5XJE - chains B and C of the 3 polymer chains in the assembly; structure by X-ray diffraction, 2.40 A resolution.

[Chain B]
Protein: Immunoglobulin gamma-1 heavy chain
Organism: Homo sapiens
Reference sequence: P0DOX5 (IGG1_HUMAN); residues 225-447 here correspond to UniProt positions 227-449 (UniProt number = residue number + 2)
Amino-acid sequence (223 residues; row label = number of the first residue in the row):
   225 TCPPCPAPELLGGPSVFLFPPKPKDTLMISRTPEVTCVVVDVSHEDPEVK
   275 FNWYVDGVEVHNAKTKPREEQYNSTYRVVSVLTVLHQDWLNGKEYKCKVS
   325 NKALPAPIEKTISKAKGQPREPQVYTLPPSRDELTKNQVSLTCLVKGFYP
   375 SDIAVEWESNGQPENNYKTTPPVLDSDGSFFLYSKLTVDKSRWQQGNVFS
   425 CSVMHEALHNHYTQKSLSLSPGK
Not modelled in the structure: 225-229, 445-447
Disulfide bonds: C261-C321, C367-C425
Covalently attached groups: glycan linked to N297
From the paper describing this entry:
  - post-translational modification sites: N297

[Chain C]
Protein: Low affinity immunoglobulin gamma Fc region receptor III-A
Organism: Homo sapiens
Reference sequence: P08637 (FCG3A_HUMAN); residues 3-175 here correspond to UniProt positions 21-193 (UniProt number = residue number + 18)
Amino-acid sequence (179 residues; numbered 3 to 181; the number before each row is that of its first residue):
     3 EDLPKAVVFLEPQWYRVLEKDSVTLKCQGAYSPEDQSTQWFHNESLISSQ
    53 ASSYFIDAATVDDSGEYRCQTQLSTLSDPVQLEVHIGWLLLQAPRWVFKE
   103 EDPIHLRCHSWKNTALHKVTYLQNGKGRKYFHHNSDFYIPKATLKDSGSY
   153 FCRGLVGSKNVSSETVQITITQGHHHHHH
Not modelled in the structure: 3-9, 31-41, 53-55, 74-75, 175-181
Construct notes: engineered mutation Q38 (Asn56 in P08637), Q74 (Asn92 in P08637), V158 (Phe176 in P08637), Q169 (Asn187 in P08637); expression tag (176-181)
Disulfide bonds: C29-C71, C110-C154
Covalently attached groups: N-acetylglucosamine (NAG) linked to N45; glycan linked to N162
From the paper describing this entry:
  - post-translational modification sites: N45, N162

[Chain B / chain C interface]
Contacting residue pairs - 17 pairs, chain B then chain C:
  L235(B) with W90(C); T116(C); G159(C)
  G236(B) with W90(C); V158(C); K161(C), hydrogen bond (backbone-side chain)
  P238(B) with K161(C), hydrogen bond (backbone-side chain)
  S239(B) with K161(C)
  A327(B) with W113(C)
  L328(B) with W113(C); K161(C)
  P329(B) with I88(C); G89(C); W90(C); W113(C)
  A330(B) with I88(C), hydrophobic
  I332(B) with K161(C)
Also at the interface, not in a pair above, chain B (11 interface residues in all): G237, K326
Also at the interface, not in a pair above, chain C (9 interface residues in all): A117

[In short]
Chain B and chain C form an interface of 11 and 9 residues respectively; the contacts include 2 hydrogen
bonds. Among the polar pairs are G236(B)-K161(C) and P238(B)-K161(C). Covalently linked N-acetylglucosamine:
at N45(C). From the paper: modification sites N297(B) and N45(C) among others.
Chain B is Immunoglobulin gamma-1 heavy chain and chain C is Low affinity immunoglobulin gamma Fc region
receptor III-A, both from Homo sapiens; the structure, Crystal structure of fucosylated IgG1 Fc complexed with
bis-glycosylated soluble form of Fc gamma receptor IIIa, was determined by X-ray diffraction, deposited
together with 5XJF.
